Entry 1SSC (X-ray diffraction, 2.00 A resolution); this record covers chains A and B.

Chain A:
Protein: Ribonuclease A
Organism: Bos taurus
Reference sequence: P61823 (RNAS1_BOVIN); residues 1-112 here correspond to UniProt positions 27-138 (UniProt number = residue number + 26)
Sequence (112 residues; row label = number of the first residue in the row):
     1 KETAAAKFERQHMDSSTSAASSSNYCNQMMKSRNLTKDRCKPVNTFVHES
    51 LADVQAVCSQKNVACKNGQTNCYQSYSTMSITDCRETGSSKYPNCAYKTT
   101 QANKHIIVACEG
Disulfides: Cys26-Cys84, Cys40-Cys95, Cys58-Cys110, Cys65-Cys72
Curated features (UniProtKB/Swiss-Prot):
  - active site: His12 (Proton acceptor)
  - binding site (substrate): Lys7, Arg10, Lys41 to Thr45, Lys66, Arg85
  - glycosylation: Lys1 (N-linked (Glc) (glycation) lysine), Lys7 (N-linked (Glc) (glycation) lysine), Asn34 (N-linked (GlcNAc...) asparagine), Lys37 (N-linked (Glc) (glycation) lysine), Lys41 (N-linked (Glc) (glycation) lysine)

Chain B:
Protein: Ribonuclease A
Organism: Bos taurus
Reference sequence: P61823 (RNAS1_BOVIN); residues 114-124 here correspond to UniProt positions 140-150 (UniProt number = residue number + 26)
Sequence (11 residues; row label = number of the first residue in the row):
   114 PYVPVHFDASV
Curated features (UniProtKB/Swiss-Prot):
  - active site: His119 (Proton donor)

How chain A and chain B interact:
Pairs across the interface (43):
  Ala4(A) with Val118(B), hydrophobic
  Ala5(A) with Val116(B), hydrophobic; Pro117(B)
  Phe8(A) with Pro117(B); His119(B); Phe120(B)
  His12(A) with Phe120(B)
  Thr45(A) with Phe120(B)
  Val47(A) with Phe120(B), hydrophobic
  Val54(A) with Pro117(B)
  Gln55(A) with Pro117(B)
  Cys58(A) with Tyr115(B); Val116(B); Pro117(B)
  Cys65(A) with Asp121(B)
  Lys66(A) with His119(B); Asp121(B), salt bridge
  Asn71(A) with Tyr115(B)
  Cys72(A) with Asp121(B)
  Tyr73(A) with Tyr115(B), hydrogen bond
  Ile81(A) with Ser123(B)
  Lys104(A) with Ser123(B); Val124(B)
  His105(A) with Ser123(B); Val124(B), hydrogen bond (backbone-backbone)
  Ile106(A) with Phe120(B), hydrophobic; Ala122(B)
  Ile107(A) with Phe120(B); Asp121(B), hydrogen bond (backbone-backbone); Ala122(B), hydrogen bond (backbone-backbone)
  Val108(A) with Pro117(B), hydrophobic; His119(B)
  Ala109(A) with Pro117(B); Val118(B), hydrogen bond (backbone-backbone); His119(B), hydrogen bond (backbone-backbone)
  Cys110(A) with Tyr115(B); Val116(B)
  Glu111(A) with Pro114(B); Tyr115(B); Val116(B), hydrogen bond (backbone-backbone); Val118(B)
  Gly112(A) with Pro114(B); Tyr115(B)
Also at the interface, not in a pair above, chain A (26 interface residues in all): Gln74, Asp83

Summary:
26 residues of chain A and 11 residues of chain B are in contact, with 7 hydrogen bonds and 1 salt bridge.
Among the polar pairs are Lys66(A)-Asp121(B), Tyr73(A)-Tyr115(B) and His105(A)-Val124(B).
Chain A is Ribonuclease A and chain B is Ribonuclease A, both from Bos taurus; the structure, The 1.6
angstroms structure of a semisynthetic ribonuclease crystallized from aqueous ethanol. comparison with
crystals from ..., was determined by X-ray diffraction.
